1DGI - chains R and 1 of the 5 polymer chains in the assembly; structure by electron microscopy, 22.00 A resolution (very low resolution: no residue pairs are listed; an interface is given only as per-side residue counts).

# Chain R
Protein: Poliovirus receptor
Source organism: Homo sapiens
Notes: fragment: three extracellular domains of cd155
UniProt: P15151 (PVR_HUMAN); residue numbers follow UniProt; this construct covers 28-329
Chain sequence (302 residues; numbered 28 to 329; the number before each row is that of its first residue):
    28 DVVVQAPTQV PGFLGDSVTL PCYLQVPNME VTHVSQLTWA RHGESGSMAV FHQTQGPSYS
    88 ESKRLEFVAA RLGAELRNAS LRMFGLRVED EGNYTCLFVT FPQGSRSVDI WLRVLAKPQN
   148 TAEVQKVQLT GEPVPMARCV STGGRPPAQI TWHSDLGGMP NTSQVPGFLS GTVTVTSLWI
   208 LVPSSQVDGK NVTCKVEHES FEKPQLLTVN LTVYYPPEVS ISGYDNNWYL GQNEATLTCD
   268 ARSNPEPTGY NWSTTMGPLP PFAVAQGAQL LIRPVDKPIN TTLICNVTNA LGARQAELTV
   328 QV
Disordered / not traced: 28
What the authors report for this chain:
  - post-translational modification sites: Asn105
  - post-translational modification sites: Asn120 (proposed by the authors, not directly observed)

# Chain 1
Protein: VP1
Source organism: Human poliovirus 1
UniProt: P03300 (POLH_POL1M); aligned to UniProt positions 598-602 over residues 6-10 (the alignment contains insertions or deletions, so no single offset holds)
Chain sequence (288 residues; numbered 6 to 302; 9 numbers in that range are skipped by the numbering (no residue carries them; nothing is unmodelled there); the number before each row is that of its first residue):
     6 GSSST
    20 AATSRDALPN TEASGPTHSK EIPALTAVET GATNPLVPSD TVQTRHVVQH RSRSESSIES
    80 FFARGACVTI MTVDNPASTT NKDKLFAVWK ITYKDTVQLR RKLEFFTYSR FDMELTFVVT
   140 ANFTETNNGH ALNQVYQIMY VPPGAPVPEK WDDYTWQTSS NPSIFYTYGT APARISVPYV
   200 GISNAYSHFY DGFSKVPLKD QSAALGDSLY GAASLNDFGI LAVRVVNDHN PTKVTSKIRV
   260 YLKPKHIRVW CPRPPRAVAY YGPGVDYKDG TLTPLSTKDL TTY
Sequence notes: conflict Gly6 (Leu585 in P03300), Ser7 (Glu586 in P03300), Ser9 (Met588 in P03300), Thr10 (Ile589 in P03300)

# Interface between chain R and chain 1
Chains R and 1 do not touch in the deposited assembly.

# Summary
Chain R and chain 1 make no direct contact in this assembly. The paper reports modification sites Asn105(R)
and Asn120(R).
Chain R is Poliovirus receptor (Homo sapiens) and chain 1 is VP1 (Human poliovirus 1); the structure, Cryo-EM
structure of human poliovirus(serotype 1)complexed with three domain CD155, was determined by electron
microscopy.
